8XHD - chains A and B; structure by X-ray diffraction, 2.70 A resolution.

# Chain A (and B)
Protein: 8-amino-7-oxononanoate synthase
Organism: Streptomyces albogriseolus 1-36
Notes: EC 2.3.1.47; chain B of this document is another copy of the same molecule, construct and numbering; everything in this record applies to it too
UniProt: A0A6B9KSL0 (A0A6B9KSL0_STRAO); numbering as in UniProt (aligned over 11-404)
Amino-acid sequence (398 residues; row label = number of the first residue in the row):
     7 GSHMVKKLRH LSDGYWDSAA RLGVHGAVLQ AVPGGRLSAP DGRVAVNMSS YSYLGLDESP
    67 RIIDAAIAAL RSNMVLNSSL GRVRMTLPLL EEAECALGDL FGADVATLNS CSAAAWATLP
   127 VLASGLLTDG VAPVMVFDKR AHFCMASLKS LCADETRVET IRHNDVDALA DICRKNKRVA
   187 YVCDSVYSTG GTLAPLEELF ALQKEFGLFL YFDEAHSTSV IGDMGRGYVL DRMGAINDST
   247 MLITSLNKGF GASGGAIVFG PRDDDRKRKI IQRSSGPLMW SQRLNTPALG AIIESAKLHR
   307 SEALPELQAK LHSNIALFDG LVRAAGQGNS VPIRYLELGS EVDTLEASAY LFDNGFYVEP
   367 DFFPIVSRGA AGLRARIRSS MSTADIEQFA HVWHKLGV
Differences from the reference sequence: expression tag (7-9); initiating methionine (10); engineered mutation Gly87 (Ser in A0A6B9KSL0)
Small-molecule neighbours:
  - PGU (N-({3-hydroxy-2-methyl-5-[(phosphonooxy)methyl]pyridin-4-yl}methyl)-L-glutamic acid): Tyr57, Ser116, Cys117, Ser118, His148, Cys150, Asp190, Ser194, Asp219, Ala221, His222, Ser251, Asn253, Lys254, Gly260, Arg380, Arg382
  - pyridoxal phosphate (PLP): Trp286, Ser287, Gln288

# Interface between chain A and chain B
Pairs across the interface - 165 pairs, chain A then chain B:
  Asp19(A) - Arg279(B)  salt bridge
  Trp22(A) - Val89(B)  hydrophobic
  Trp22(A) - Arg279(B)
  Trp22(A) - Met285(B)  hydrophobic
  Asp23(A) - Lys275(B)  salt bridge
  Asp23(A) - Arg279(B)  salt bridge
  Val30(A) - Arg90(B)
  His31(A) - Val89(B)
  His31(A) - Arg90(B)  hydrogen bond
  Gly32(A) - Val89(B)  hydrogen bond (backbone-backbone)
  Gly32(A) - Arg90(B)  hydrogen bond (backbone-backbone)
  Ala33(A) - Arg90(B)
  Ala33(A) - Met91(B)
  Ala33(A) - Thr92(B)  hydrogen bond (backbone-backbone)
  Val34(A) - Thr92(B)
  Val34(A) - Pro94(B)  hydrophobic
  Val34(A) - Glu97(B)
  Leu35(A) - Met91(B)
  Leu35(A) - Thr92(B)  hydrogen bond (backbone-backbone)
  Leu35(A) - Leu93(B)
  Leu35(A) - Pro94(B)
  Gln36(A) - Asn79(B)
  Gln36(A) - Leu93(B)
  Ala37(A) - Leu93(B)
  Leu43(A) - Met91(B)  hydrophobic
  Asn53(A) - Leu86(B)
  Ser55(A) - Ser85(B)
  Ser55(A) - Leu86(B)
  Ser56(A) - Ser85(B)
  Tyr57(A) - Ser84(B)  hydrogen bond (side chain-backbone)
  Tyr57(A) - Ser85(B)  hydrogen bond (backbone-backbone)
  Tyr57(A) - Leu86(B)
  Tyr57(A) - Arg289(B)  hydrogen bond
  Ser58(A) - Ser85(B)
  Asp63(A) - Met80(B)
  Asp63(A) - Val81(B)
  Asp63(A) - Ser85(B)
  Ile69(A) - Leu76(B)  hydrophobic
  Ile69(A) - Met80(B)
  Ile69(A) - Val81(B)  hydrophobic
  Ile69(A) - Leu82(B)
  Ala72(A) - Leu76(B)  hydrophobic
  Ile73(A) - Ile73(B)  hydrophobic
  Ile73(A) - Leu76(B)  hydrophobic
  Ile73(A) - Arg77(B)
  Leu76(A) - Ala72(B)  hydrophobic
  Leu76(A) - Ile73(B)  hydrophobic
  Arg77(A) - Ile73(B)
  Asn79(A) - Gln36(B)  hydrogen bond
  Met80(A) - Asp63(B)
  Met80(A) - Ile69(B)
  Val81(A) - Asp63(B)
  Leu82(A) - Gly257(B)
  Leu82(A) - Ala258(B)  hydrophobic
  Leu82(A) - Ser259(B)
  Leu82(A) - Ala297(B)  hydrophobic
  Asn83(A) - Asn253(B)
  Ser85(A) - Asn53(B)  hydrogen bond
  Ser85(A) - Ser55(B)
  Ser85(A) - Ser56(B)  hydrogen bond
  Ser85(A) - Tyr57(B)  hydrogen bond (backbone-backbone)
  Ser85(A) - Asp63(B)
  Leu86(A) - Asn53(B)
  Leu86(A) - Ser55(B)
  Leu86(A) - Tyr57(B)  hydrophobic
  Leu86(A) - Tyr363(B)  hydrophobic
  Leu86(A) - Glu365(B)
  Gly87(A) - Tyr57(B)
  Val89(A) - His31(B)
  Val89(A) - Gly32(B)
  Arg90(A) - Val30(B)
  Arg90(A) - His31(B)  hydrogen bond
  Arg90(A) - Gly32(B)  hydrogen bond (backbone-backbone)
  Arg90(A) - Tyr363(B)
  Arg90(A) - Glu365(B)  salt bridge
  Arg90(A) - Pro366(B)  hydrogen bond (side chain-backbone)
  Arg90(A) - Asp367(B)  salt bridge
  Arg90(A) - Arg380(B)
  Met91(A) - Ala33(B)
  Met91(A) - Leu35(B)  hydrophobic
  Met91(A) - Leu43(B)  hydrophobic
  Thr92(A) - Ala33(B)  hydrogen bond (backbone-backbone)
  Thr92(A) - Val34(B)
  Thr92(A) - Leu35(B)  hydrogen bond (backbone-backbone)
  Leu93(A) - Leu35(B)
  Leu93(A) - Gln36(B)
  Leu93(A) - Ala37(B)
  Pro94(A) - Val34(B)  hydrophobic
  Pro94(A) - Leu35(B)
  Pro94(A) - Gln36(B)
  Glu97(A) - Val34(B)
  Asn115(A) - Ser116(B)
  Asn115(A) - Gln288(B)
  Ser116(A) - Asn115(B)
  Ser116(A) - Ser287(B)
  Ser118(A) - Trp122(B)
  Ser118(A) - Trp286(B)
  Ser118(A) - Ser287(B)  hydrogen bond
  Trp122(A) - Ser118(B)
  Trp122(A) - Trp122(B)  hydrophobic
  Trp122(A) - Cys150(B)
  Trp122(A) - Ser153(B)
  Trp122(A) - Leu154(B)  hydrophobic
  Pro126(A) - Val11(B)
  Ser130(A) - Val11(B)
  Ser130(A) - Lys13(B)
  Leu132(A) - Val11(B)  hydrophobic
  Leu132(A) - Lys12(B)
  Leu132(A) - Lys13(B)
  Leu132(A) - Arg15(B)
  His148(A) - Trp286(B)
  Phe149(A) - Ser281(B)
  Phe149(A) - Trp286(B)  hydrophobic
  Cys150(A) - Trp122(B)
  Cys150(A) - Trp286(B)  hydrophobic
  Ser153(A) - Trp122(B)
  Ser153(A) - Leu157(B)
  Leu154(A) - Trp122(B)  hydrophobic
  Ser156(A) - Asp160(B)  hydrogen bond
  Leu157(A) - Ser153(B)
  Leu157(A) - Ser156(B)
  Leu157(A) - Leu157(B)  hydrophobic
  Asp160(A) - Ser8(B)
  Asp160(A) - Met10(B)
  Asp160(A) - Ser156(B)  hydrogen bond
  Glu161(A) - Met10(B)
  Glu161(A) - Val11(B)  hydrogen bond (side chain-backbone)
  Glu161(A) - Lys13(B)  salt bridge
  Asn253(A) - Gln288(B)  hydrogen bond
  Gly257(A) - Leu82(B)
  Ala258(A) - Leu82(B)  hydrophobic
  Ser259(A) - Leu82(B)
  Ser259(A) - Gln288(B)
  Ser259(A) - Asn291(B)
  Gly260(A) - Gln288(B)  hydrogen bond (backbone-side chain)
  Ile276(A) - Arg15(B)  hydrogen bond (backbone-side chain)
  Arg279(A) - Asp19(B)  salt bridge
  Arg279(A) - Trp22(B)
  Arg279(A) - Asp23(B)  salt bridge
  Ser280(A) - Arg15(B)  hydrogen bond
  Ser281(A) - His9(B)  hydrogen bond
  Ser281(A) - Phe149(B)
  Trp286(A) - Ser118(B)  hydrogen bond
  Trp286(A) - His148(B)
  Trp286(A) - Phe149(B)
  Trp286(A) - Cys150(B)
  Trp286(A) - Ser153(B)
  Ser287(A) - Ser116(B)
  Ser287(A) - Ser118(B)
  Gln288(A) - Asn115(B)
  Gln288(A) - Ser116(B)
  Gln288(A) - Asn253(B)
  Gln288(A) - Ser259(B)
  Gln288(A) - Gly260(B)  hydrogen bond (side chain-backbone)
  Asn291(A) - Ser259(B)
  Asn291(A) - Asn291(B)  hydrogen bond
  Pro293(A) - Pro293(B)  hydrophobic
  Ala297(A) - Leu82(B)  hydrophobic
  Tyr363(A) - Leu86(B)  hydrophobic
  Tyr363(A) - Arg90(B)
  Glu365(A) - Arg90(B)  salt bridge
  Pro366(A) - Arg90(B)  hydrogen bond (backbone-side chain)
  Asp367(A) - Arg90(B)  salt bridge
  Ile371(A) - Arg90(B)
  Arg380(A) - Arg90(B)
Also at the interface, not in a pair above, chain A (83 interface residues in all): Arg15, Ile68, Asp70, Ala119, Val127, Gly261, Met285, Ala294
Also at the interface, not in a pair above, chain B (85 interface residues in all): Gly7, Ser58, Cys117, Leu132, Ser251, Gly261, Ile276, Ala294, Ile371

# In short
Chain A and chain B form an interface of 83 and 85 residues respectively, with 30 hydrogen bonds and 10 salt
bridges. Polar pairs include Asp19(A)-Arg279(B), Asp23(A)-Lys275(B) and Asp23(A)-Arg279(B). Bound to chain A:
compound PGU and pyridoxal phosphate.
Chain A and chain B are both 8-amino-7-oxononanoate synthase (Streptomyces albogriseolus 1-36); the structure,
Crystal structure of alpha-Oxoamine Synthase Alb29 with PLP cofactor and L-glutamate, was determined by X-ray
diffraction, deposited together with 8I7U, 8XHA and 8XHK.
